Entry 8TSE (X-ray diffraction, 1.25 A resolution); this record covers chain A.

Chain A:
Name: Multidomain esterase
Organism: Ruminococcus flavefaciens 17
Notes: fragment: CE15 glucuronoyl esterase domain
UniProt: Q9RLB8 (CESA_RUMFL); numbering as in UniProt (aligned over 366-768)
Amino-acid sequence (428 residues; row label = number of the first residue in the row):
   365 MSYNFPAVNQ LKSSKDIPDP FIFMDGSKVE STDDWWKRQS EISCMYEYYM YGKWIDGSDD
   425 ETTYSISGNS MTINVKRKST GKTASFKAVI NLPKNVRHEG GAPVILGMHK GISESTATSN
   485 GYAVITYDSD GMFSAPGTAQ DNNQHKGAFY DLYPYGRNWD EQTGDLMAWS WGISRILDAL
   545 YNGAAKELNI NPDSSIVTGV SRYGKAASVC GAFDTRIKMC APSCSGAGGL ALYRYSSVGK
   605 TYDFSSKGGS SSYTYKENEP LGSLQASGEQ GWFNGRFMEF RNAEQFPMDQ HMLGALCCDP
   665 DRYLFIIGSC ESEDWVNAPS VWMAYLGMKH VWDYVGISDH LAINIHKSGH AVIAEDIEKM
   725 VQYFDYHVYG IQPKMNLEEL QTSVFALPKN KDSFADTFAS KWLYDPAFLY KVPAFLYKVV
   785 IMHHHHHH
Unresolved in the structure: 365, 775-792
Differences from the reference sequence: initiating methionine (365); expression tag (769-792)
Curated features (UniProtKB/Swiss-Prot):
  - motif: Gly563 to Gly568 (GXSYXG catalytic site motif)
  - active site: Ser565 (Nucleophile)
  - binding site (substrate): Lys569, Glu633, Trp679
What the authors report for this chain:
  - catalytic residues: Ser565, Glu677, His714
  - contacts within the chain: Ser565-His714 (hydrogen bond), Glu677-His714 (hydrogen bond)

Overview:
Curated annotation (UniProt) lists active-site residue Ser565 and 3 substrate-binding residues. The paper
reports catalytic residues Ser565, Glu677 and His714; contacts within the chain involving His714, Ser565 and
Glu677.
Chain A is Multidomain esterase (Ruminococcus flavefaciens 17); the structure, Crystal structure of a CE15
glucuronoyl esterase from Ruminococcus flavefaciens, was determined by X-ray diffraction, deposited together
with 8TRU and 8TRX.
